Entry 8GHU (electron microscopy, 3.00 A resolution); this record covers chains a and l of the 15 polymer chains in the assembly.

Chain a:
Molecule: 16S rRNA
From: Escherichia coli
Sequence (1532 nucleotides; row label = number of the first residue in the row):
     2 AAUUGAAGAG UUUGAUCAUG GCUCAGAUUG AACGCUGGCG GCAGGCCUAA CACAUGCAAG
    62 UCGAACGGUA ACAGGAAGAA GCUUGCUUCU UUGCUGACGA GUGGCGGACG GGUGAGUAAU
   122 GUCUGGGAAA CUGCCUGAUG GAGGGGGAUA ACUACUGGAA ACGGUAGCUA AUACCGCAUA
   182 ACGUCGCAAG ACCAAAGAGG GGGACCUUCG GGCCUCUUGC CAUCGGAUGU GCCCAGAUGG
   242 GAUUAGCUAG UAGGUGGGGU AACGGCUCAC CUAGGCGACG AUCCCUAGCU GGUCUGAGAG
   302 GAUGACCAGC CACACUGGAA CUGAGACACG GUCCAGACUC CUACGGGAGG CAGCAGUGGG
   362 GAAUAUUGCA CAAUGGGCGC AAGCCUGAUG CAGCCAUGCC GCGUGUAUGA AGAAGGCCUU
   422 CGGGUUGUAA AGUACUUUCA GCGGGGAGGA AGGGAGUAAA GUUAAUACCU UUGCUCAUUG
   482 ACGUUACCCG CAGAAGAAGC ACCGGCUAAC UCCGUGCCAG CAGCCGCGGU AAUACGGAGG
   542 GUGCAAGCGU UAAUCGGAAU UACUGGGCGU AAAGCGCACG CAGGCGGUUU GUUAAGUCAG
   602 AUGUGAAAUC CCCGGGCUCA ACCUGGGAAC UGCAUCUGAU ACUGGCAAGC UUGAGUCUCG
   662 UAGAGGGGGG UAGAAUUCCA GGUGUAGCGG UGAAAUGCGU AGAGAUCUGG AGGAAUACCG
   722 GUGGCGAAGG CGGCCCCCUG GACGAAGACU GACGCUCAGG UGCGAAAGCG UGGGGAGCAA
   782 ACAGGAUUAG AUACCCUGGU AGUCCACGCC GUAAACGAUG UCGACUUGGA GGUUGUGCCC
   842 UUGAGGCGUG GCUUCCGGAG CUAACGCGUU AAGUCGACCG CCUGGGGAGU ACGGCCGCAA
   902 GGUUAAAACU CAAAUGAAUU GACGGGGGCC CGCACAAGCG GUGGAGCAUG UGGUUUAAUU
   962 CGAUGCAACG CGAAGAACCU UACCUGGUCU UGACAUCCAC GGAAGUUUUC AGAGAUGAGA
  1022 AUGUGCCUUC GGGAACCGUG AGACAGGUGC UGCAUGGCUG UCGUCAGCUC GUGUUGUGAA
  1082 AUGUUGGGUU AAGUCCCGCA ACGAGCGCAA CCCUUAUCCU UUGUUGCCAG CGGUCCGGCC
  1142 GGGAACUCAA AGGAGACUGC CAGUGAUAAA CUGGAGGAAG GUGGGGAUGA CGUCAAGUCA
  1202 UCAUGGCCCU UACGACCAGG GCUACACACG UGCUACAAUG GCGCAUACAA AGAGAAGCGA
  1262 CCUCGCGAGA GCAAGCGGAC CUCAUAAAGU GCGUCGUAGU CCGGAUUGGA GUCUGCAACU
  1322 CGACUCCAUG AAGUCGGAAU CGCUAGUAAU CGUGGAUCAG AAUGCCACGG UGAAUACGUU
  1382 CCCGGGCCUU GUACACACAG CCCXUCACAC CAUGGGAGUG GGUUGCAAAA GAAGUAGGUA
  1442 GCUUAACCUU CGGGAGGGCG CUUACCACUU UGUGAUUCAU GACUGGGGUG AAGUCGUAAC
  1502 AAGGUAACCG UAGGGGAACC UGCGGUUGGA UC
Modified positions: ZIV ((2S)-4-[[(2R,3S,4R,5R)-5-(6-aminopurin-9-yl)-3,4-bis(oxidanyl)oxolan-2-yl]methyl-[2-[2-azanyl-9-[(2R,3R,4R,5R)-5-[bis(oxidanyl)phosphanyloxymethyl]-3,4-bis(oxidanyl)oxolan-2-yl]-6-oxidanylidene-3H-purin-7-yl]ethyl]amino]-2-azanyl-butanoic acid) at position 1405
Metal / ion sites: Mg2+ site 1 near U17 (its only coordinating residue here); Mg2+ site 2 near C48 (its only coordinating residue here); Mg2+ site 3 near A53 (its only coordinating residue here); Mg2+ site 4: U180, A195; Mg2+ site 5 near G266 (its only coordinating residue here); Mg2+ site 6: G299, G558; Mg2+ site 7 near C352 (its only coordinating residue here); Mg2+ site 8 near G361 (its only coordinating residue here); Mg2+ site 9 near C504 (its only coordinating residue here); Mg2+ site 10 near A560 (its only coordinating residue here); Mg2+ site 11 near C569 (its only coordinating residue here); Mg2+ site 12 near A572 (its only coordinating residue here); 6 more Mg2+ sites not listed
What the authors report for this chain:
  - conformationally variable residues: A1408, U1495, G1516

Chain l:
Protein: 30S ribosomal protein S12
From: Escherichia coli
UniProt: I2UHF1 (I2UHF1_ECOLX); residues 1-123 here correspond to UniProt positions 2-124 (UniProt number = residue number + 1)
Chain sequence (123 residues; each row starts with the number of its first residue):
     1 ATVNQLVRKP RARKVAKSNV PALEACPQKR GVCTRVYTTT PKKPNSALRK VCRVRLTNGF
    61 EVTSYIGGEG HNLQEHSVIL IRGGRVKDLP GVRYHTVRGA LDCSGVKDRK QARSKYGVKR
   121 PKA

Interface between chain a and chain l:
Residue-residue contacts (89):
  U24(a) - Asn19(l)  hydrogen bond to the phosphate
  U24(a) - Arg85(l)  hydrogen bond to the phosphate
  C25(a) - Arg85(l)  salt bridge to the phosphate
  A33(a) - Gln28(l)  sugar contact
  G35(a) - Ala100(l)  sugar contact
  G35(a) - Ser114(l)  hydrogen bond to the sugar
  G35(a) - Gly117(l)  sugar contact
  C36(a) - Arg113(l)  hydrogen bond to the phosphate
  C36(a) - Val118(l)  sugar contact
  C36(a) - Lys119(l)  salt bridge to the phosphate
  U37(a) - Arg120(l)  phosphate contact
  G302(a) - Arg13(l)  hydrogen bond to the phosphate
  A303(a) - Arg13(l)  salt bridge to the phosphate
  G362(a) - Arg30(l)  salt bridge to the phosphate
  G362(a) - Thr57(l)  phosphate contact
  A363(a) - Cys26(l)  base contact
  A363(a) - Pro27(l)  base contact
  A363(a) - Gln28(l)  sugar contact
  A363(a) - Lys29(l)  phosphate contact
  A363(a) - Arg30(l)  salt bridge to the phosphate
  A363(a) - Leu80(l)  sugar contact
  C501(a) - Arg113(l)  salt bridge to the phosphate
  C501(a) - Ser114(l)  phosphate contact
  A502(a) - Ala112(l)  phosphate contact
  A502(a) - Arg113(l)  hydrogen bond to the phosphate
  A502(a) - Ser114(l)  hydrogen bond to the phosphate
  C519(a) - Ser46(l)  phosphate contact
  A520(a) - Ala47(l)  phosphate contact
  A520(a) - Leu48(l)  phosphate contact
  G521(a) - Arg49(l)  hydrogen bond to the base
  G521(a) - Lys50(l)  salt bridge to the phosphate
  G521(a) - Gly68(l)  phosphate contact
  G521(a) - Glu69(l)  hydrogen bond to the sugar
  C522(a) - Tyr65(l)  phosphate contact
  C522(a) - Gly67(l)  phosphate contact
  C522(a) - Gly68(l)  hydrogen bond to the phosphate
  C522(a) - Asp88(l)  base contact
  C522(a) - Tyr116(l)  hydrogen bond to the phosphate
  A523(a) - Val86(l)  base contact
  A523(a) - Asp88(l)  base contact
  A523(a) - Lys115(l)  salt bridge to the phosphate
  A523(a) - Tyr116(l)  phosphate contact
  G524(a) - Arg85(l)  phosphate contact
  C526(a) - Lys87(l)  salt bridge to the phosphate
  G527(a) - Asp88(l)  base contact
  C528(a) - Asn45(l)  hydrogen bond to the base
  G529(a) - Asn45(l)  base contact
  G529(a) - Ser46(l)  base contact
  G538(a) - Arg109(l)  phosphate contact
  G538(a) - Lys110(l)  hydrogen bond to the phosphate
  G538(a) - Gln111(l)  hydrogen bond to the phosphate
  A539(a) - Lys110(l)  phosphate contact
  A539(a) - Gln111(l)  phosphate contact
  G550(a) - Ser114(l)  base contact
  U551(a) - Arg82(l)  hydrogen bond to the sugar
  U551(a) - Lys115(l)  sugar contact
  U552(a) - Pro27(l)  sugar contact
  U552(a) - Gln28(l)  base contact
  U552(a) - Arg82(l)  sugar contact
  U552(a) - Gly83(l)  hydrogen bond to the sugar
  A553(a) - Leu23(l)  phosphate contact
  A553(a) - Pro27(l)  sugar contact
  A554(a) - Ser18(l)  hydrogen bond to the phosphate
  A554(a) - Leu23(l)  phosphate contact
  U562(a) - Arg11(l)  base contact
  U562(a) - Ala12(l)  hydrogen bond to the base
  U562(a) - Arg13(l)  base contact
  U562(a) - Lys14(l)  hydrogen bond to the base
  C564(a) - Leu6(l)  phosphate contact
  C564(a) - Arg11(l)  salt bridge to the phosphate
  G567(a) - Ala1(l)  base contact
  G568(a) - Ala1(l)  base contact
  G585(a) - Asn4(l)  hydrogen bond to the sugar
  C879(a) - Asn4(l)  hydrogen bond to the phosphate
  C880(a) - Thr2(l)  phosphate contact
  C880(a) - Asn4(l)  phosphate contact
  C880(a) - Gln5(l)  base contact
  G881(a) - Gln5(l)  hydrogen bond to the base
  A909(a) - Lys17(l)  phosphate contact
  C910(a) - Pro21(l)  phosphate contact
  U911(a) - Gly91(l)  phosphate contact
  U911(a) - Arg93(l)  salt bridge to the phosphate
  C912(a) - Pro90(l)  phosphate contact
  A913(a) - Lys42(l)  salt bridge to the phosphate
  A913(a) - Lys87(l)  hydrogen bond to the phosphate
  C1412(a) - Arg53(l)  hydrogen bond to the phosphate
  G1491(a) - Thr40(l)  sugar contact
  G1491(a) - Lys43(l)  salt bridge to the phosphate
  A1492(a) - Lys43(l)  phosphate contact
Also at the interface, not in a pair above, chain a (59 interface residues in all): A32, C34, G242, G500, C503, C504, C518, C525, G537, U555, A563, C882, U884, C1411
Also at the interface, not in a pair above, chain l (65 interface residues in all): Lys9, Ala16, Val20, Ala25, Glu61, Gly70, Gly84, His95

Summary:
Chain a and chain l form an interface of 59 and 65 residues respectively, with 24 hydrogen bonds and 13 salt
bridges. Polar contacts include G521(a)-Arg49(l), C528(a)-Asn45(l) and U562(a)-Ala12(l). U180(a) and A195(a)
coordinate Mg2+ site 4. The Mg2+ site 6 is built by G299(a) and G558(a). From the paper: conformational
variability at A1408(a), U1495(a) and G1516(a).
Here chain a is 16S rRNA and chain l is 30S ribosomal protein S12, both from Escherichia coli. Entry 8GHU
(Methyltransferase RmtC bound to the 30S ribosomal subunit) was determined by electron microscopy.
